PDB entry 8AVO | electron microscopy, 6.84 A resolution (low resolution: residue-level contacts below are approximate; hydrogen-bond / salt-bridge calls are withheld) | chains E and F of the 6 polymer chains in the assembly

== Chain E ==
Molecule: Leptin
Source organism: Homo sapiens
Reference sequence: P41159 (LEP_HUMAN); residues 22-167 here = UniProt positions 22-167
Sequence (171 residues; numbered -3 to 167; the number before each row is that of its first residue; numbers below 1 keep their minus sign (Ala-3 is residue -3)):
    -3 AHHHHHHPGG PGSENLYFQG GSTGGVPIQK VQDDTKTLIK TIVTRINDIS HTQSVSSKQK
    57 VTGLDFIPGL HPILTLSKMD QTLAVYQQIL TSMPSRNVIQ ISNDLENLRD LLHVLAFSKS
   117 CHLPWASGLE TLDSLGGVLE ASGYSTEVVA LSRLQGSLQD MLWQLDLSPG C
Not modelled in the structure: -3 to 21
Sequence notes: expression tag (-3 to 21)
UniProt features mapped onto this chain:
  - natural variant: Gln49 (deletion), Asp100 (D100Y: In LEPD), Arg105 (R105W: In LEPD)
Disulfides: Cys117-Cys167

== Chain F ==
Molecule: Leptin receptor
Source organism: Homo sapiens
Reference sequence: P48357 (LEPR_HUMAN); residues 22-839 here = UniProt positions 22-839
Sequence (868 residues; numbered 22 to 889; the number before each row is that of its first residue):
    22 FNLSYPITPW RFKLSCMPPN STYDYFLLPA GLSKNTSNSN GHYETAVEPK FNSSGTHFSN
    82 LSKTTFHCCF RSEQDRNCSL CADNIEGKTF VSTVNSLVFQ QIDANWNIQC WLKGDLKLFI
   142 CYVESLFKNL FRNYNYKVHL LYVLPEVLED SPLVPQKGSF QMVHCNCSVH ECCECLVPVP
   202 TAKLNDTLLM CLKITSGGVI FQSPLMSVQP INMVKPDPPL GLHMEITDDG NLKISWSSPP
   262 LVPFPLQYQV KYSENSTTVI READKIVSAT SLLVDSILPG SSYEVQVRGK RLDGPGIWSD
   322 WSTPRVFTTQ DVIYFPPKIL TSVGSNVSFH CIYKKENKIV PSKEIVWWMN LAEKIPQSQY
   382 DVVSDHVSKV TFFNLNETKP RGKFTYDAVY CCNEHECHHR YAELYVIDVN INISCETDGY
   442 LTKMTCRWST STIQSLAEST LQLRYHRSSL YCSDIPSIHP ISEPKDCYLQ SDGFYECIFQ
   502 PIFLLSGYTM WIRINHSLGS LDSPPTCVLP DSVVKPLPPS SVKAEITINI GLLKISWEKP
   562 VFPENNLQFQ IRYGLSGKEV QWKMYEVYDA KSKSVSLPVP DLCAVYAVQV RCKRLDGLGY
   622 WSNWSNPAYT VVMDIKVPMR GPEFWRIING DTMKKEKNVT LLWKPLMKND SLCSVQRYVI
   682 NHHTSCNGTW SEDVGNHTKF TFLWTEQAHT VTVLAINSIG ASVANFNLTF SWPMSKVNIV
   742 QSLSAYPLNS SCVIVSWILS PSDYKLMYFI IEWKNLNEDG EIKWLRISSS VKKYYIHDHF
   802 IPIEKYQFSL YPIFMEGVGK PKIINSFTQD DIEKHQSDST GGSGGSGGSG GSGGSRMKQI
   862 EDKIEEILSK IYHIENEIAR IKKLIGER
Not modelled in the structure: 22-235, 832-889
Sequence notes: expression tag (840-889)
UniProt features mapped onto this chain:
  - region: His467 to Glu484 (Leptin-binding)
  - motif: Trp622 to Ser626 (WSXWS motif)
  - glycosylation (N-linked (GlcNAc...) asparagine): Asn23, Asn41, Asn56, Asn73, Asn81, Asn98, Asn187, Asn206, Asn276, Asn347, Asn397, Asn516, Asn624, Asn659, Asn688, Asn697, Asn728, Asn750
  - natural variant: Tyr422 (Y422H: In LEPRD; uncertain significance), Cys604 (C604G: In LEPRD; uncertain significance), Leu786 (L786P: In LEPRD; uncertain significance)
Disulfides: Cys352-Cys412, Cys413-Cys418, Cys436-Cys447, Cys473-Cys528, Cys488-Cys498, Cys604-Cys674

== How chain E and chain F interact ==
Residue-residue contacts - 29 pairs, chain E then chain F:
  Asp30(E) - Tyr472(F)
  Thr33(E) - Asn566(F)
  Leu34(E) - Leu506(F)
  Lys36(E) - Glu565(F)
  Thr37(E) - Phe563(F)
  Thr37(E) - Glu565(F)
  Thr40(E) - Val562(F)
  Thr40(E) - Glu565(F)
  Arg41(E) - Tyr441(F)
  Arg41(E) - Leu442(F)
  Arg41(E) - Leu505(F)
  Arg41(E) - Phe563(F)
  Arg92(E) - Gln501(F)
  Ile95(E) - Pro502(F)
  Gln96(E) - Leu442(F)
  Gln96(E) - Ile503(F)
  Gln96(E) - Leu505(F)
  Asn99(E) - Pro502(F)
  Asn99(E) - Ile503(F)
  Asn99(E) - Phe504(F)
  Asp100(E) - Leu505(F)
  Glu102(E) - Phe504(F)
  Asn103(E) - Leu505(F)
  Asn103(E) - Leu506(F)
  Asn103(E) - Ser507(F)
  Asp106(E) - Ser470(F)
  Asp106(E) - Leu471(F)
  Leu107(E) - Tyr472(F)
  Leu107(E) - Leu506(F)
Interface residues without a listed pair, chain E (18 interface residues in all): Asp44, Val110
Interface residues without a listed pair, chain F (17 interface residues in all): Thr443

== In short ==
The interface between chain E and chain F involves 18 residues on one side and 17 on the other.
Chain E is Leptin and chain F is Leptin receptor, both from Homo sapiens; the structure, Human leptin in
complex with the human LEP-R ectodomain fused to a C-terminal trimeric isoleucine GCN4 ..., was determined by
electron microscopy, deposited together with 7Z3Q, 7Z3R, 8AV2, 8AVB, 8AVC, 8AVD and 3 further entries.
